PDB entry 8JSN | electron microscopy, 3.40 A resolution | chains A and G of the 6 polymer chains in the assembly

# Chain A
Protein: RNA-directed RNA polymerase L
Organism: Ebola virus
Notes: EC 2.7.7.48, 3.6.1.-, 2.7.7.88, 2.1.1.-
Reference sequence: A0A1C4HDB0 (A0A1C4HDB0_9MONO); numbering as in UniProt (aligned over 1-2212)
Sequence (2212 residues; numbered 1 to 2212; the number before each row is that of its first residue):
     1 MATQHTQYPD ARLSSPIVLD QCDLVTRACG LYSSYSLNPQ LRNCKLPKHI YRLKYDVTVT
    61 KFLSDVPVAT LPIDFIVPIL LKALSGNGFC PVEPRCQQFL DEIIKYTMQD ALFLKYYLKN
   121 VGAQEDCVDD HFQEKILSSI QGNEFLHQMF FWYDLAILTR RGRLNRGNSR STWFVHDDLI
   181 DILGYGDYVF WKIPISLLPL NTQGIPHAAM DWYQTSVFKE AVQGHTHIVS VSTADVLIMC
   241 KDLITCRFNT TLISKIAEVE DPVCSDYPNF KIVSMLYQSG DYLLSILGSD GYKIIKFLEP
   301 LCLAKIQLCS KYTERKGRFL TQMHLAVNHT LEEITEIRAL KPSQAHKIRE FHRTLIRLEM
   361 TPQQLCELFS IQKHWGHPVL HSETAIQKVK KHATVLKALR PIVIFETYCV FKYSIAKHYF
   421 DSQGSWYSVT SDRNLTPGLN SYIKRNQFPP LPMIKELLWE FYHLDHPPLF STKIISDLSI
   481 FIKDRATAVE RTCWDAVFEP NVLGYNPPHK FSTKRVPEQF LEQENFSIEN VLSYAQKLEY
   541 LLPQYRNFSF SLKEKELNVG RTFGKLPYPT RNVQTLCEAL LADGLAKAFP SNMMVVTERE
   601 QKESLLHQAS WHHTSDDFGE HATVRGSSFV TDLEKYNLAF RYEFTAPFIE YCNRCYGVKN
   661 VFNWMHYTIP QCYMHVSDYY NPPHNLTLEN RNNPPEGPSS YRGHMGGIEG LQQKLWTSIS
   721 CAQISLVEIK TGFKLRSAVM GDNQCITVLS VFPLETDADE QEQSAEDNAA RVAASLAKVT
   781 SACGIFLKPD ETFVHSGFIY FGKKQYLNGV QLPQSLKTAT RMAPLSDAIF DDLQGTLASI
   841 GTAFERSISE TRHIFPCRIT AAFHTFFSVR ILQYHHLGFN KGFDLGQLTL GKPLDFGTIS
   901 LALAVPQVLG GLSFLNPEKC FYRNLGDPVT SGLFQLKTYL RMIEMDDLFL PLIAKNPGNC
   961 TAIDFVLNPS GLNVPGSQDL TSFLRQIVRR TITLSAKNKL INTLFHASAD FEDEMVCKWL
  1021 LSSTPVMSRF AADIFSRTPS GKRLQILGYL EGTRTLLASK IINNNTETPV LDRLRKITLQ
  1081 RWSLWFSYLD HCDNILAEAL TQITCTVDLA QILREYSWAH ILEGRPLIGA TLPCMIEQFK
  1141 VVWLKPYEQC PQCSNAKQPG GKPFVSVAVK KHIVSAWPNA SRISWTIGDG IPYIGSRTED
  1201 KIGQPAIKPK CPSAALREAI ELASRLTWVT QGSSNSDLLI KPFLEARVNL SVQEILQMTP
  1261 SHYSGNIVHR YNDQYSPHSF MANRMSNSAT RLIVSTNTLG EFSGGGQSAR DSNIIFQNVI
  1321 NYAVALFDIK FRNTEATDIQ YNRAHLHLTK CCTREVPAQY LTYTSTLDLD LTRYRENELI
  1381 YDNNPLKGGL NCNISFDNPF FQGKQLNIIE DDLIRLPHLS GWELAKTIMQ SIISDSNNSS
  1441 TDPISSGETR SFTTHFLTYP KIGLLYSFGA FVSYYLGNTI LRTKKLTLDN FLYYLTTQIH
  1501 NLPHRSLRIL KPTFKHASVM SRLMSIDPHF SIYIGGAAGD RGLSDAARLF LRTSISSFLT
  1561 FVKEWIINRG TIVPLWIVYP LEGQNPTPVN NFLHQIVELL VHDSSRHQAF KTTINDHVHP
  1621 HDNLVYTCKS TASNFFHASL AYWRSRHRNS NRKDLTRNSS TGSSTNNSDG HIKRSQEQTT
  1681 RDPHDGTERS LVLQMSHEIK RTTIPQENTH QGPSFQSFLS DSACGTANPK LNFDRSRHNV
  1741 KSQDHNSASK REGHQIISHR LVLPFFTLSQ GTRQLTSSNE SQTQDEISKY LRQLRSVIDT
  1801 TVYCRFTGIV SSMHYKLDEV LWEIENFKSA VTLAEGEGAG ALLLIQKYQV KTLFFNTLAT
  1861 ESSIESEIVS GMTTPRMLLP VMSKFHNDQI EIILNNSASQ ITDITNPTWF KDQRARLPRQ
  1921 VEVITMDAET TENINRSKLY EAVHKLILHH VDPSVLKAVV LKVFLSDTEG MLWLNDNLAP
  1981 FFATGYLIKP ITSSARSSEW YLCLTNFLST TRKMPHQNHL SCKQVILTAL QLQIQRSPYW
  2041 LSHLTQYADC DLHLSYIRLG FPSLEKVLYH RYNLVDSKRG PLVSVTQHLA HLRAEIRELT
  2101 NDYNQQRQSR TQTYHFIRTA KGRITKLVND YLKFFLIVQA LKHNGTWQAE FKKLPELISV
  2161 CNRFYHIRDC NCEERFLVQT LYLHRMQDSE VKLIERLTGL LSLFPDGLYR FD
Not modelled in the structure: 1-3, 613-621, 1193-1202, 1304-1310, 1392-2212
Differences from the reference sequence: conflict Asp759 (Gly in A0A1C4HDB0)
Bound ions: Zn2+: Cys1150, Cys1153, His1345, His1347

# Chain G
Molecule: The leader sequence of EBOV genome
Sequence (18 nucleotides; numbered -8 to 9; the number before each row is that of its first residue; numbers below 1 keep their minus sign (U-8 is residue -8)):
    -8 UUUCUUUUUG UGUGUCCG
Not modelled in the structure: -8 to -1

# Interface between chain A and chain G
Pairs across the interface (39; chain A residue first):
  Gln7(A) with U4(G), hydrogen bond to the phosphate
  Asp10(A) with G5(G), base contact
  Ser14(A) with G5(G), base contact
  Ser15(A) with G5(G), base contact
  Pro47(A) with G1(G), phosphate contact
  Lys48(A) with U0(G), hydrogen bond to the base; G1(G), hydrogen bond to the phosphate
  His49(A) with G1(G), stacking on the base
  Arg166(A) with G1(G), base contact; U4(G), salt bridge to the phosphate
  Asn168(A) with U0(G), base contact
  Arg170(A) with G1(G), hydrogen bond to the base
  Arg485(A) with C7(G), salt bridge to the phosphate; C8(G), salt bridge to the phosphate
  Ala486(A) with U6(G), phosphate contact
  Glu499(A) with G1(G), sugar contact
  Asn501(A) with G1(G), sugar contact
  Lys510(A) with U2(G), base contact
  Phe511(A) with U2(G), stacking on the base
  Lys514(A) with G5(G), salt bridge to the phosphate
  Arg515(A) with G3(G), hydrogen bond to the base
  Glu518(A) with G3(G), base contact
  Glu554(A) with C7(G), base contact
  Phe563(A) with C7(G), stacking on the base
  Lys565(A) with U6(G), phosphate contact
  Arg571(A) with C8(G), salt bridge to the phosphate
  Gln574(A) with C8(G), sugar contact
  Glu578(A) with C8(G), sugar contact
  Tyr679(A) with G1(G), phosphate contact; U2(G), hydrogen bond to the phosphate; U4(G), sugar contact
  Gly710(A) with C8(G), sugar contact
  Arg1054(A) with G3(G), sugar contact; U4(G), salt bridge to the phosphate; G5(G), hydrogen bond to the base; U6(G), base contact
  Thr1055(A) with G3(G), base contact
  Ala1058(A) with G3(G), base contact
  Lys1060(A) with U2(G), base contact
Also at the interface, not in a pair above, chain A (40 interface residues in all): Lys483, Asp484, Ala496, Pro500, Ser512, Ser551, Lys553, Tyr680, Ser1059
Also at the interface, not in a pair above, chain G (10 interface residues in all): G9

# In short
Chain A and chain G form an interface of 40 and 10 residues respectively, with 7 hydrogen bonds, 6 salt
bridges and 3 aromatic stacking contacts. Polar contacts include Lys48(A)-U0(G), Arg170(A)-G1(G) and
Arg515(A)-G3(G). The Zn2+ site is built by Cys1150(A), Cys1153(A), His1345(A) and His1347(A).
Here chain A is RNA-directed RNA polymerase L (Ebola virus) and chain G is the leader sequence of EBOV genome.
Entry 8JSN (The structure of EBOV L-VP35-RNA complex (conformation 2)) was determined by electron microscopy
together with 8JSL and 8JSM from the same study.
